5SZX - chains D and B of the 4 polymer chains in the assembly; structure by X-ray diffraction, 2.25 A resolution.

[Chain D]
Molecule: 18-nt DNA strand
Sequence (18 nucleotides; row label = number of the first residue in the row):
   102 AAGCACTGAGCGATGAAG
Modified / non-standard residues: 5CM (5-methyl-2'-deoxy-cytidine-5'-monophosphate) at position 112

[Chain B]
Molecule: Zta transcription factor
Source organism: Epstein-Barr virus
Notes: fragment: DNA binding domain
Reference sequence: P03206 (BZLF1_EBVB9); residues 175-236 here = UniProt positions 175-236
Chain sequence (62 residues; numbered 175 to 236; the number before each row is that of its first residue):
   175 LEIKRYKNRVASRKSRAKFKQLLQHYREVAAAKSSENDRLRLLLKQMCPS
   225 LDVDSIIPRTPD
Construct notes: engineered mutation Ser189 (Cys in P03206)
Curated features (UniProtKB/Swiss-Prot):
  - region: Lys178 to Gln195 (Basic motif), Leu196 to Asp228 (Leucine-zipper), Ser229 to Asp236 (Accessory activation domain)
  - site: Ser186 (Recognition of methylation, required for disruption of latency), Arg190 (Recognition of methylation)
  - modified residue: Ser186 (Phosphoserine)
  - mutagenesis: Lys178 to Tyr180 (No effect on homodimerization. Complete loss of interaction with host CEBPA), Tyr180 (Y180E: Complete loss of lytic replication and expression of late gene expression. Reduced capacity to interact with viral DNA and oriLyt), Arg183 (R183E: Reduced capacity to interact with viral DNA and oriLyt), Ser186 (S186A: Complete loss of expression of lytic cycle mRNAs/proteins from the methylated or demethylated form of the viral genome. Loss of binding to BRLF1 promoter ...), Arg187 (R187K: Complete loss of lytic replication and expression of late gene expression. Reduced capacity to interact with viral DNA and oriLyt), Lys188 (K188A: Complete loss of lytic replication and expression of late gene expression. Reduced capacity to interact with viral DNA and oriLyt), Ala204 (A204D: No effect on homodimerization. Weakened interaction with host CEBPA), Ala205 to Ala206 (No effect on homodimerization. No effect on the interaction with host CEBPA), Leu214 (L214R: Complete loss of homodimerization; when associated with R-218), Leu218 (L218R: Complete loss of homodimerization; when associated with R-214)
From the paper describing this entry:
  - binding site for the 18-nt DNA strand (chain D): Asn182, Ala185, Ser186, Arg190
  - binding site for the 18-nt DNA strand: Ala185, Ser186
  - mutagenesis - S186A: decreased binding to meZRE2
  - specificity-determining residues: Ser186

[Interface between chain D and chain B]
Contacting residue pairs - 11 pairs, chain D then chain B:
  DG109(D) - Lys194(B)  salt bridge to the phosphate
  DA110(D) - Arg190(B)  base contact
  DG111(D) - Arg183(B)  phosphate contact
  DG111(D) - Arg187(B)  salt bridge to the phosphate
  DG111(D) - Arg190(B)  hydrogen bond to the base
  5CM_112(D) - Arg179(B)  phosphate contact
  5CM_112(D) - Asn182(B)  base contact
  5CM_112(D) - Arg183(B)  salt bridge to the phosphate
  5CM_112(D) - Ser186(B)  hydrogen bond to the base
  DG113(D) - Arg179(B)  salt bridge to the phosphate
  DG113(D) - Asn182(B)  hydrogen bond to the base
Also at the interface, not in a pair above, chain D (6 interface residues in all): DA114

[Summary]
Chain D and chain B form an interface of 6 and 7 residues respectively; the contacts include 3 hydrogen bonds
and 4 salt bridges. Among the polar pairs are DG111(D)-Arg190(B), 5CM_112(D)-Ser186(B) and DG113(D)-Asn182(B).
The paper reports a binding site for the 18-nt DNA strand (chain D) at Asn182(B), Ala185(B) and Ser186(B)
among others; S186A of chain B reduces binding to meZRE2.
Here chain D is an 18-nt DNA strand and chain B is Zta transcription factor (Epstein-Barr virus). Entry 5SZX
(Epstein-Barr virus Zta DNA binding domain homodimer in complex with methylated DNA) was determined by X-ray
diffraction together with 5T01 from the same study.
